PDB entry 6G02 | X-ray diffraction, 1.84 A resolution | chain A

Chain A:
Name: Neuraminidase
Source organism: Influenza A virus (A/California/07/2009(H1N1))
Notes: EC 3.2.1.18
UniProtKB: C3W6G3 (C3W6G3_9INFA); residues 82-468 here = UniProt positions 82-468
Sequence (387 residues; numbered 82 to 468; the number before each row is that of its first residue):
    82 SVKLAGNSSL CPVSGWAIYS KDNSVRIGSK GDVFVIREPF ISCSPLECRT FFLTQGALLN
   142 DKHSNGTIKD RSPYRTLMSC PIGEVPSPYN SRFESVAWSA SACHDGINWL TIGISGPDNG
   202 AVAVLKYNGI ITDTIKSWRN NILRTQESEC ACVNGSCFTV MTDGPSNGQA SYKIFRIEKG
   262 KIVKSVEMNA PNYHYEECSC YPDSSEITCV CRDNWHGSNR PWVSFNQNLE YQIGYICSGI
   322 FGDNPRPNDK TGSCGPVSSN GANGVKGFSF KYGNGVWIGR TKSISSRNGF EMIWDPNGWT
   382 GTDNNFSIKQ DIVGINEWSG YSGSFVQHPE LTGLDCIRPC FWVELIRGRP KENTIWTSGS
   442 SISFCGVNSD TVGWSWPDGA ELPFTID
Disulfide bonds: Cys92-Cys417, Cys124-Cys129, Cys184-Cys231, Cys233-Cys238, Cys279-Cys292, Cys281-Cys290, Cys318-Cys335, Cys421-Cys446
Glycans and other covalent adducts: N-acetylglucosamine (NAG) linked to Asn88, Asn146, Asn235
Ion coordination: Ca2+: Asp294, Gly298, Asp324, Gly342, Asn344
Small-molecule neighbours: EF8 (6-[[(3R,4R,5S)-4-acetamido-5-azanyl-3-pentan-3-yloxy-cyclohexen-1-yl]-oxidanyl-phosphoryl]oxyhexylimino-azanylidene-azanium): Arg118, Glu119, Ile149, Asp151, Arg152, Trp179, Ser180, Ile223, Arg225, Glu228, Ser247, Glu277, Glu278, Arg293, Asn295, Gly345, Arg368, Tyr402, Pro431
From the paper describing this entry:
  - binding site for EF8: Ile149, Pro431
  - mutagenesis - I223V/H275Y (11 100-fold), H275Y: decreased binding to EF8

Summary:
Bound to chain A: compound EF8. Covalently linked N-acetylglucosamine: at Asn88, Asn146 and Asn235. Asp294,
Gly298, Asp324, Gly342 and Asn344 coordinate Ca2+. From the paper: a binding site for EF8 at Ile149 and
Pro431; I223V/H275Y and H275Y reduce binding to EF8.
Chain A is Neuraminidase (Influenza A virus (A/California/07/2009(H1N1))); the structure, Complex of
neuraminidase from H1N1 influenza virus with tamiphosphor omega-azidohexyl ester, was determined by X-ray
diffraction together with 6G01 from the same study.
